PDB entry 5XS0 | X-ray diffraction, 3.00 A resolution | chains F and Y of the 12 polymer chains in the assembly

Chain F:
Protein: DNA repair protein RAD52 homolog
Organism: Homo sapiens
Reference sequence: P43351 (RAD52_HUMAN); residue numbers follow UniProt; this construct covers 1-212
Amino-acid sequence (215 residues; row label = number of the first residue in the row; numbers below 1 keep their minus sign (Gly-2 is residue -2)):
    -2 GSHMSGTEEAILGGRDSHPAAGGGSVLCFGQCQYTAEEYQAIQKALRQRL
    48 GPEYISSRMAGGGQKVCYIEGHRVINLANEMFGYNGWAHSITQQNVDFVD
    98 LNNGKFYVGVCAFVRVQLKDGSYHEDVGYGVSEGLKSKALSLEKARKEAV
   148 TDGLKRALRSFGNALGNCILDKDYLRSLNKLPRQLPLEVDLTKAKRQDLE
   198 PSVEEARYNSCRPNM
Not modelled in the structure: -2 to 24, 209-212
Construct notes: expression tag (-2 to 0)
Curated features (UniProtKB/Swiss-Prot):
  - DNA-binding region: Lys152 to Arg156
  - modified residue: Tyr104 (Phosphotyrosine), Ser199 (Phosphoserine)
  - mutagenesis: Arg55 (R55A: Abolishes ssDNA-binding), Tyr65 (Y65A: Moderately defective in both ss and dsDNA-binding), Lys152 (K152A: Abolishes ssDNA-binding), Arg153 (R153A: Moderately defective in both ss and dsDNA-binding), Arg156 (R156A: Moderately defective in both ss and dsDNA-binding)
From the paper describing this entry:
  - binding site for the 6-nt DNA strand: Lys102, Leu132, Lys133
  - mutagenesis - R55A/K152A: decreased binding to ssDNA
  - mutagenesis - K102A, K133A, K152A, R153A, R156A: decreased catalytic activity
  - mutagenesis - R55A: decreased catalytic activity on DNA annealing

Chain Y:
Molecule: 10-nt DNA strand
Sequence (10 nucleotides; row label = number of the first residue in the row):
     1 CCCCCCCCCC

How chain F and chain Y interact:
Residue-residue contacts (6; chain F residue first):
  Leu132(F) - DC3(Y)  base contact
  Leu132(F) - DC4(Y)  base contact
  Lys133(F) - DC4(Y)  hydrogen bond to the base
  Lys133(F) - DC5(Y)  base contact
  Ser134(F) - DC4(Y)  hydrogen bond to the base
  Leu137(F) - DC4(Y)  sugar contact
Other interface residues (no listed pair), chain F (5 interface residues in all): Lys102
Other interface residues (no listed pair), chain Y (4 interface residues in all): DC1

In short:
Chain F and chain Y form an interface of 5 and 4 residues respectively; the contacts include 2 hydrogen bonds.
Polar pairs include Lys133(F)-DC4(Y) and Ser134(F)-DC4(Y). From the paper: a binding site for the 6-nt DNA
strand at Lys102(F), Leu132(F) and Lys133(F); K102A, K133A and K152A of chain F, among others, reduce
catalytic activity; 7 substitutions were tested in all.
Here chain F is DNA repair protein RAD52 homolog (Homo sapiens) and chain Y is a 10-nt DNA strand. Entry 5XS0
(Structure of a ssDNA bound to the outer DNA binding site of RAD52) was determined by X-ray diffraction (same
publication as 5XRZ).
